Entry 8KEF (electron microscopy, 3.44 A resolution); this record covers chains A and b of the 12 polymer chains in the assembly.

== Chain A ==
Protein: Neck gp7
From: unclassified Caudoviricetes
Amino-acid sequence (132 residues; row label = number of the first residue in the row):
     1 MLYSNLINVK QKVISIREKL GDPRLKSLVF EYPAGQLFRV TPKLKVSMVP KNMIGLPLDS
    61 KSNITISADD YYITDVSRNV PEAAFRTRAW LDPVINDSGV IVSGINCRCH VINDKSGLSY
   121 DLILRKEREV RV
Not modelled in the structure: 1

== Chain b ==
Protein: Terminator gp8
From: unclassified Caudoviricetes
Amino-acid sequence (240 residues; row label = number of the first residue in the row):
     1 MTKPSLISAK ILQHINSIVW LQSKGIQEPL KPDVIVNNVA YPPNVIAEKP VTNIEVITNS
    61 SMIENTGGVR QFLCKAVFEY TIVWVFSREV YKTYHQIPRS QIQDLLVFCQ QFVISAYQGI
   121 DPDITNIDLK PSQVLVKPTE DVNSDVSNSS SWSVVADLRF MIEFLTSLDE FLPIDFNKIQ
   181 PPTWELLDDL DPIVPEQPFT LNGLIISLNK SELPKVRADE SDTYQLEEIL YIPPTIEDQI

== How chain A and chain b interact ==
Pairs across the interface (23; chain A residue first):
  Lys-51(A) with Asn-143(b), hydrogen bond; Asn-148(b); Ser-150(b)
  Met-53(A) with Lys-137(b); Pro-138(b)
  Asn-63(A) with Val-134(b); Leu-135(b)
  Ile-64(A) with Tyr-94(b)
  Thr-65(A) with Val-136(b); Lys-137(b); Pro-138(b)
  Ile-66(A) with Pro-138(b), hydrophobic
  Ser-67(A) with Pro-138(b)
  Asp-69(A) with Ser-147(b)
  Tyr-71(A) with Ser-147(b), hydrogen bond
  Ile-105(A) with Ser-147(b)
  Lys-126(A) with Ser-147(b), hydrogen bond (side chain-backbone); Ser-149(b), hydrogen bond
  Arg-128(A) with Arg-88(b), hydrogen bond (backbone-side chain)
  Glu-129(A) with Thr-93(b), hydrogen bond
  Arg-131(A) with Lys-92(b), hydrogen bond (backbone-side chain)
  Val-132(A) with Asp-145(b); Val-146(b), hydrogen bond (backbone-backbone)
Interface residues without a listed pair, chain A (17 interface residues in all): Met-48, Val-130
Interface residues without a listed pair, chain b (17 interface residues in all): Trp-152
From the paper, about this interface:
  - interface residues, chain A: Asn-52(A), Ile-66(A)

== Overview ==
The chain A/chain b interface involves 17 residues from each chain, with 8 hydrogen bonds. Polar pairs include
Lys-51(A)/Asn-143(b), Tyr-71(A)/Ser-147(b) and Lys-126(A)/Ser-147(b). From the paper: interface residues
Asn-52(A) and Ile-66(A).
Chain A is Neck gp7 and chain b is Terminator gp8, both from unclassified Caudoviricetes; the structure,
Cyanophage A-1(L) neck/gp7-terminator, was determined by electron microscopy, deposited together with 8KEA,
8KEC, 8KEE and 8KEG.
